PDB entry 1QPL | X-ray diffraction, 2.90 A resolution | chains A and C

# Chain A
Molecule: Protein (FK506-binding protein)
Source organism: Homo sapiens
UniProtKB: P62942 (FKB1A_HUMAN); numbering as in UniProt (aligned over 1-107)
Chain sequence (107 residues; each row starts with the number of its first residue):
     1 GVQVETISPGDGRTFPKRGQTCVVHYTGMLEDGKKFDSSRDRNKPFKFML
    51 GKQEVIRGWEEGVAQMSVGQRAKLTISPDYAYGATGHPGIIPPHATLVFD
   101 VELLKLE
Residues lining bound ligands: l-709,587 (587; C32-O-(1-methyl-indol-5-yl) 18-hydroxy-ascomycin): Tyr-26, Phe-36, Asp-37, Arg-42, Phe-46, Glu-54, Val-55, Ile-56, Trp-59, Ala-81, Tyr-82, His-87, Ile-91, Phe-99

# Chain C
Molecule: Protein (FK506-binding protein)
Source organism: Homo sapiens
UniProtKB: P62942 (FKB1A_HUMAN); residues 201-307 here correspond to UniProt positions 1-107 (UniProt number = residue number - 200)
Chain sequence (107 residues; row label = number of the first residue in the row):
   201 GVQVETISPGDGRTFPKRGQTCVVHYTGMLEDGKKFDSSRDRNKPFKFML
   251 GKQEVIRGWEEGVAQMSVGQRAKLTISPDYAYGATGHPGIIPPHATLVFD
   301 VELLKLE
Residues lining bound ligands:
  - l-709,587 (587; C32-O-(1-methyl-indol-5-yl) 18-hydroxy-ascomycin), molecule 1: Ile-207, Ser-208, Pro-209, Arg-271, Glu-302
  - l-709,587 (587), molecule 2: Tyr-226, Phe-236, Asp-237, Arg-242, Phe-246, Glu-254, Val-255, Ile-256, Trp-259, Ala-281, Tyr-282, His-287, Ile-291, Phe-299

# Chain A / chain C interface
Pairs across the interface (15):
  Lys-34(A) with Lys-235(C); Asp-241(C)
  Lys-35(A) with Arg-240(C); Asp-241(C); Asn-243(C)
  Phe-36(A) with Arg-240(C); Arg-271(C), hydrogen bond (backbone-side chain)
  Asp-37(A) with Arg-240(C); Arg-271(C), salt bridge
  Asp-41(A) with His-225(C), salt bridge
  Arg-42(A) with Glu-302(C), salt bridge
  Gly-89(A) with Met-229(C)
  Ile-90(A) with Ile-207(C), hydrophobic; Arg-271(C); Asp-300(C)
Other interface residues (no listed pair), chain A (9 interface residues in all): Ser-38
Other interface residues (no listed pair), chain C (12 interface residues in all): Lys-273, Leu-304

# Overview
Chain A and chain C form an interface of 9 and 12 residues respectively, with 1 hydrogen bond and 3 salt
bridges. Among the polar pairs are Asp-37(A)/Arg-271(C), Asp-41(A)/His-225(C) and Arg-42(A)/Glu-302(C). One
l-709,587 molecule is bound between chain A and chain C.
Both chains are Protein (FK506-binding protein) (Homo sapiens). Entry 1QPL (FK506 binding protein (12 kDa,
human) complex with L-707,587) was determined by X-ray diffraction together with 1QPF from the same study.
